5MZQ - chains A and E of the 5 polymer chains in the assembly; structure by X-ray diffraction, 2.80 A resolution.

== Chain A (and E) ==
Protein: Proton-gated ion channel
From: Gloeobacter violaceus (strain PCC 7421)
Notes: chain E of this document is another copy of the same molecule, construct and numbering; everything in this record applies to it too
UniProt: Q7NDN8 (GLIC_GLOVI); residues 1-317 here correspond to UniProt positions 43-359 (UniProt number = residue number + 42)
Sequence (327 residues; row label = number of the first residue in the row):
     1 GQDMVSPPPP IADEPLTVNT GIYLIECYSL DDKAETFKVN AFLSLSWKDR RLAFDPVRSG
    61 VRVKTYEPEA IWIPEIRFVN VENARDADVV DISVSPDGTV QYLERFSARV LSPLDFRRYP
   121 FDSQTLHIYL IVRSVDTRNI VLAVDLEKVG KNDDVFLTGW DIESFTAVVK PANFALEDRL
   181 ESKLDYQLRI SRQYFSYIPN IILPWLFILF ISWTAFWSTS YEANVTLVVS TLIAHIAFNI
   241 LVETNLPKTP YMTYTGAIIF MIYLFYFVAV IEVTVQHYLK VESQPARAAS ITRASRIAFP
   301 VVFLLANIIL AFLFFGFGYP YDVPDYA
Unresolved in the structure: 1-4, 316-327
Construct notes: engineered mutation W205 (Met247 in Q7NDN8); expression tag (318-327)
Bound ions: Na+ near I71 (its only coordinating residue here)
Ligand contacts:
  - (3R)-3-(dodecanoyloxy)tetradecanoic acid (2IL), molecule 1: F210, W213, T214, W217
  - (3R)-3-(dodecanoyloxy)tetradecanoic acid (2IL), molecule 2: F267, I271, T274, V275, Y278
  - tribromomethane (MBR): P120, F121, Y197, I201, I202, W205, Y254, T255, I258
  - 1,2-dioctanoyl-sn-glycero-3-phosphocholine (PC8): R118, F121, Y194, I198, I202, L203, L206, Y254, I258, N307, A311, F315
Reported in the primary citation:
  - binding site for tribromomethane: I202, T255
  - mutagenesis - M205W, H235Q: decreased signaling in response to H+
  - mutagenesis - H235Q: increased signaling in response to general anesthetics
  - mutagenesis - M205W: increased signaling in response to propofol
  - mutagenesis - S230T: increased signaling in response to H+
  - mutagenesis - H235Q: decreased signaling
  - mutagenesis - S230T, H235Q: increased signaling in response to bromoform

== Chain A / chain E interface ==
Contacting residue pairs - 69 pairs, chain A then chain E:
  E35(A) - T158(E)
  E75(A) - V90(E)
  R77(A) - V90(E)
  F78(A) - R105(E)  hydrogen bond (backbone-side chain)
  V79(A) - I25(E)
  V79(A) - E26(E)
  V79(A) - R105(E)  hydrogen bond (backbone-side chain)
  N80(A) - E26(E)
  V81(A) - E26(E)  hydrogen bond (backbone-side chain)
  V81(A) - N40(E)
  E82(A) - E26(E)
  E82(A) - Y28(E)  hydrogen bond (backbone-side chain)
  E82(A) - N40(E)  hydrogen bond (backbone-side chain)
  E82(A) - S107(E)
  N83(A) - Y28(E)
  N83(A) - S107(E)
  A84(A) - D88(E)
  L111(A) - E26(E)
  L111(A) - Y28(E)  hydrophobic
  L111(A) - F156(E)  hydrophobic
  P113(A) - F156(E)  hydrophobic
  R133(A) - L103(E)
  D136(A) - V63(E)
  D136(A) - S93(E)  hydrogen bond
  L176(A) - Y23(E)
  L176(A) - F42(E)  hydrophobic
  E177(A) - Y23(E)
  E177(A) - S44(E)
  E177(A) - L103(E)
  E177(A) - K148(E)
  R179(A) - D91(E)  salt bridge
  R179(A) - S93(E)
  E181(A) - F42(E)
  Y221(A) - S218(E)
  Y221(A) - A223(E)  hydrophobic
  Y221(A) - L227(E)
  E222(A) - S220(E)  hydrogen bond
  V225(A) - A223(E)
  V225(A) - T226(E)
  V225(A) - L227(E)  hydrophobic
  V229(A) - S230(E)
  L232(A) - I208(E)  hydrophobic
  L232(A) - I211(E)  hydrophobic
  I236(A) - A234(E)  hydrophobic
  I236(A) - F238(E)  hydrophobic
  I240(A) - L241(E)  hydrophobic
  K248(A) - S196(E)
  K248(A) - Y197(E)  hydrogen bond
  T249(A) - F195(E)
  T249(A) - S196(E)
  P250(A) - Q193(E)
  P250(A) - F195(E)
  Y251(A) - F195(E)
  M252(A) - F195(E)
  M252(A) - P199(E)  hydrophobic
  F260(A) - P199(E)
  F260(A) - L203(E)  hydrophobic
  Y263(A) - P204(E)  hydrophobic
  Y263(A) - F207(E)
  Y263(A) - F238(E)
  L264(A) - F207(E)  hydrophobic
  F267(A) - F210(E)  hydrophobic
  V270(A) - I211(E)  hydrophobic
  V270(A) - T214(E)
  T274(A) - T214(E)
  T274(A) - W217(E)
  H277(A) - S218(E)
  Y278(A) - W217(E)
  Y278(A) - R296(E)
Other interface residues (no listed pair), chain A (43 interface residues in all): T226, I233, N239, E243, P247
Other interface residues (no listed pair), chain E (48 interface residues in all): T65, V89, Y119, G159, N200, E222, N245

== In short ==
43 residues of chain A and 48 residues of chain E are in contact; the contacts include 8 hydrogen bonds and 1
salt bridge. Among the polar pairs are R179(A)-D91(E), F78(A)-R105(E) and V79(A)-R105(E). From the paper: a
binding site for tribromomethane at I202(A) and T255(A); M205W and H235Q of chain A reduce signaling in
response to H+.
Chain A and chain E are both Proton-gated ion channel (Gloeobacter violaceus (strain PCC 7421)); the
structure, X-ray structure of the M205W mutant of GLIC in complex with bromoform, was determined by X-ray
diffraction together with 5NKJ, 6EMX, 5MUO, 5MUR and 5MVN from the same study.
